4MAZ - chain A; structure by X-ray diffraction, 1.60 A resolution.

[Chain A]
Molecule: Oligo-1,6-glucosidase 1
From: Bacillus subtilis subsp. subtilis
Notes: EC 3.2.1.10
Reference sequence: O06994 (O16G1_BACSU); residue numbers follow UniProt; this construct covers 1-561
Amino-acid sequence (561 residues; each row starts with the number of its first residue):
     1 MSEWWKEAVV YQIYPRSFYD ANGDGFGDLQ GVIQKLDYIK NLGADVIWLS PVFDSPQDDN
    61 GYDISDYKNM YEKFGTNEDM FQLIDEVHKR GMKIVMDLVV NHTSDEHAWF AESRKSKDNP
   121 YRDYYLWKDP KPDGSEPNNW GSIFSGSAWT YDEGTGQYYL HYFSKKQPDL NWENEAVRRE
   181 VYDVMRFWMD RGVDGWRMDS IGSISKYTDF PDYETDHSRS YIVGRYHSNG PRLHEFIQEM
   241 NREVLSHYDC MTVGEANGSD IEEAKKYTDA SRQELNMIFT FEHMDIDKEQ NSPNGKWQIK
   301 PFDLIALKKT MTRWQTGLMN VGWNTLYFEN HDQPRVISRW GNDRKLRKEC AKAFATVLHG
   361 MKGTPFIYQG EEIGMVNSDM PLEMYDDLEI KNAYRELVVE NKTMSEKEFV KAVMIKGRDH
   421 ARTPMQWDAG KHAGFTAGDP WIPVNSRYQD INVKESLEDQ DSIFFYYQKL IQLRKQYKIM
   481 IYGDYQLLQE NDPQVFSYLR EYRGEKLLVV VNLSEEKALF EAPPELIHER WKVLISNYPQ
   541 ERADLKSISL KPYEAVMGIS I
Not modelled in the structure: 1-2
Sequence notes: engineered mutation S200 (Val in O06994)
Swiss-Prot annotation at these positions:
  - active site: D199 (Nucleophile), E255 (Proton donor)
  - binding site (Ca(2+)): D20, N22, D24, F26, D28
  - site: D332 (Transition state stabilizer)
Metal / ion sites: Mg2+: D20, N22, D24, F26, D28

[Overview]
D20, N22, D24, F26 and D28 form the Mg2+ site. UniProt lists active-site residues D199 and E255 and 5
Ca2+-binding residues.
Chain A is Oligo-1,6-glucosidase 1 (Bacillus subtilis subsp. subtilis); the structure, The Structure of MalL
mutant enzyme V200S from Bacillus subtilus, was determined by X-ray diffraction together with 4M56, 4M8U and
4MB1 from the same study.
